Entry 5KZV (X-ray diffraction, 1.62 A resolution); this record covers chain A.

# Chain A
Name: Smoothened
Organism: Xenopus laevis
Reference sequence: Q98SW5 (Q98SW5_XENLA); numbering as in UniProt (aligned over 35-154)
Amino-acid sequence (127 residues; row label = number of the first residue in the row):
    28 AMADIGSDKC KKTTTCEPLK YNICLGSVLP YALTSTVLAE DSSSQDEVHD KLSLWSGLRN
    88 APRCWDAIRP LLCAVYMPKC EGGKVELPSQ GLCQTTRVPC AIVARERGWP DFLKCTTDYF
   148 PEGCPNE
Not modelled in the structure: 28-35, 153-154
Disulfide bonds: Cys-37/Cys-151, Cys-43/Cys-107, Cys-51/Cys-100, Cys-91/Cys-127, Cys-120/Cys-142
Sequence notes: expression tag (28-34)
Ligand contacts: (3alpha,8alpha)-cholest-5-ene-3,20-diol (HCD): Asp-68, Lys-78, Leu-81, Trp-82, Gly-84, Leu-85, Asn-87, Ala-88, Tyr-103, Ile-129, Val-130, Glu-133, Arg-134, Gly-135, Pro-137
Reported in the primary citation:
  - binding site for (3alpha,8alpha)-cholest-5-ene-3,20-diol: Asp-68, Gly-84, Glu-133, Pro-137
  - contacts within the chain: Asp-68/Tyr-103 (hydrogen bond)
  - specificity-determining residues: Glu-133 (proposed by the authors, not directly observed)
  - specificity-determining residues: Gly-84

# In short
Bound to chain A: (3alpha,8alpha)-cholest-5-ene-3,20-diol. From the paper: a binding site for
(3alpha,8alpha)-cholest-5-ene-3,20-diol at Asp-68, Gly-84 and Glu-133 among others; specificity determinants
Glu-133 and Gly-84.
Chain A is Smoothened (Xenopus laevis); the structure, Crystal structure of the xenopus Smoothened
cysteine-rich domain (CRD) in complex with 20(S)-hydroxycholesterol, was determined by X-ray diffraction,
deposited together with 5KZY and 5KZZ.
